1S7X - chains A and B of the 3 polymer chains in the assembly; structure by X-ray diffraction, 2.41 A resolution.

Chain A:
Molecule: H-2 class I histocompatibility antigen, D-B alpha chain
From: Mus musculus
UniProtKB: P01899 (HA11_MOUSE); residues 1-338 here correspond to UniProt positions 25-362 (UniProt number = residue number + 24)
Sequence (338 residues; each row starts with the number of its first residue):
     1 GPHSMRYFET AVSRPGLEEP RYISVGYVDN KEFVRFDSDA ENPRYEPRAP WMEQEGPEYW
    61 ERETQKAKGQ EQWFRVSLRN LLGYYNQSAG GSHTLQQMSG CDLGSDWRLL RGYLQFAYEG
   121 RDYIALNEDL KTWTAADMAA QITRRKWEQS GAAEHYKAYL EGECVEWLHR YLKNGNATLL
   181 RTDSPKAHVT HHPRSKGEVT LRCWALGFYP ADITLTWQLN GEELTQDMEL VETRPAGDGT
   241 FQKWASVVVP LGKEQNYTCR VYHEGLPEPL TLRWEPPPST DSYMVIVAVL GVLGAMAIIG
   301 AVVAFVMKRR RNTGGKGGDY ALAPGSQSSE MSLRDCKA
Disordered / not traced: 277-338
Cystine bridges: C101-C164, C203-C259

Chain B:
Molecule: Beta-2-microglobulin
From: Mus musculus
UniProtKB: P01887 (B2MG_MOUSE); residues 1-99 here correspond to UniProt positions 21-119 (UniProt number = residue number + 20)
Sequence (99 residues; each row starts with the number of its first residue):
     1 IQKTPQIQVY SRHPPENGKP NILNCYVTQF HPPHIEIQML KNGKKIPKVE MSDMSFSKDW
    61 SFYILAHTEF TPTETDTYAC RVKHDSMAEP KTVYWDRDM
Cystine bridges: C25-C80

Interface between chain A and chain B:
Contacting residue pairs - 50 pairs, chain A then chain B:
  F8(A) with F56(B)
  E9(A) with F56(B)
  T10(A) with F56(B)
  V12(A) with P33(B), hydrophobic
  I23(A) with M54(B), hydrophobic
  Y27(A) with S55(B)
  R35(A) with D53(B), salt bridge; M54(B), hydrogen bond (side chain-backbone); S55(B)
  R48(A) with D53(B), salt bridge
  T94(A) with H31(B); P33(B)
  Q96(A) with F56(B); W60(B), hydrogen bond (side chain-backbone); F62(B)
  Q97(A) with F56(B); W60(B)
  M98(A) with F56(B), hydrophobic; K58(B); W60(B), hydrophobic
  Q115(A) with W60(B)
  F116(A) with W60(B)
  A117(A) with W60(B)
  E119(A) with I1(B); H31(B), hydrogen bond (backbone-side chain)
  G120(A) with K3(B), hydrogen bond (backbone-side chain); H31(B); W60(B)
  R121(A) with I1(B)
  D122(A) with W60(B), hydrogen bond
  H192(A) with D98(B), salt bridge
  R202(A) with D98(B), hydrogen bond (side chain-backbone)
  W204(A) with D98(B)
  V231(A) with Q8(B)
  E232(A) with Q8(B), hydrogen bond (backbone-side chain)
  T233(A) with Y26(B)
  R234(A) with Q8(B), hydrogen bond; Y10(B); M99(B), hydrogen bond (side chain-backbone)
  P235(A) with Y10(B), hydrogen bond (backbone-side chain); N24(B); Y26(B)
  A236(A) with R12(B), hydrogen bond (backbone-side chain); N24(B), hydrogen bond (backbone-side chain)
  G237(A) with R12(B), hydrogen bond (backbone-side chain); L65(B)
  Q242(A) with Y10(B); S11(B), hydrogen bond (side chain-backbone); R12(B), hydrogen bond (side chain-backbone)
  W244(A) with M99(B), hydrogen bond (side chain-backbone)
Also at the interface, not in a pair above, chain A (32 interface residues in all): D238
Also at the interface, not in a pair above, chain B (22 interface residues in all): H13, S57

Overview:
32 residues of chain A face 22 of chain B across their interface; the contacts include 16 hydrogen bonds and 3
salt bridges. Polar pairs include R35(A)-D53(B), R48(A)-D53(B) and H192(A)-D98(B).
Here chain A is H-2 class I histocompatibility antigen, D-B alpha chain and chain B is Beta-2-microglobulin,
both from Mus musculus. Entry 1S7X (Crystal structures of the murine class I major histocompatibility complex
H-2Db in complex with LCMV-derived gp33 ...) was determined by X-ray diffraction (same publication as 1S7Q,
1S7R, 1S7S, 1S7T, 1S7U, 1S7V and 1S7W).
